4YX7 - chains A and C of the 3 polymer chains in the assembly; structure by X-ray diffraction, 2.00 A resolution.

# Chain A
Name: Surface presentation of antigens protein SpaO
From: Salmonella typhimurium (strain LT2 / SGSC1412 / ATCC 700720)
UniProtKB: P40699 (SPAO_SALTY); residues 5-73 here correspond to UniProt positions 145-213 (UniProt number = residue number + 140)
Amino-acid sequence (73 residues; numbered 1 to 73; the number before each row is that of its first residue):
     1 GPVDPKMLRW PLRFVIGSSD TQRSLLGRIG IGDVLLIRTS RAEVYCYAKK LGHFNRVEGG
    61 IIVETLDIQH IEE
Not modelled in the structure: 1-4, 70-73
Construct notes: expression tag (1-4)

# Chain C
Name: Oxygen-regulated invasion protein OrgB, Endolysin
From: Salmonella typhimurium (strain LT2 / SGSC1412 / ATCC 700720)
Notes: EC 3.2.1.17
UniProtKB: chimeric construct of P0CL45, P00720: residues 5-34 from P0CL45 (ORGB_SALTY) positions 1-30 (UniProt number = residue number - 4); residues 35-197 from P00720 positions 2-164 (UniProt number = residue number - 33)
Amino-acid sequence (197 residues; numbered 1 to 197; the number before each row is that of its first residue):
     1 GPVDMLKNIP IPSPLSPVEG ILIKRKTLER YFSINIFEML RIDEGLRLKI YKNTEGYYTI
    61 GIGHLLTKSP SLNAAKSELD KAIGRNTNGV ITKDEAEKLF NQDVDAAVRG ILRNAKLKPV
   121 YDSLDAVRRA ALINMVFQMG ETGVAGFTNS LRMLQQKRWD EAAVNLAKSR WYNQTPNRAK
   181 RVITTFRTGT WDAYAAA
Not modelled in the structure: 197
Construct notes: expression tag (1-4); conflict Gly45 (Arg12 in P00720), Arg170 (Ile137 in P00720); engineered mutation Asn53 (Asp20 in P00720), Thr87 (Cys54 in P00720), Ala130 (Cys97 in P00720), Ala195 (Lys162 in P00720), Ala196 (Asn163 in P00720), Ala197 (Leu164 in P00720)
UniProt features mapped onto this chain:
  - active site: Glu44 (Proton donor/acceptor)
  - binding site (substrate): Leu65, Phe137, Ser150, Asn165
What the authors report for this chain:
  - mutagenesis - I21D/L22D/I23D: decreased localization

# Interface between chain A and chain C
Contacting residue pairs (27; chain A residue first):
  Thr21(A) with Ile21(C)
  Gln22(A) with Glu19(C)
  Leu25(A) with Val18(C); Glu19(C); Ile21(C), hydrophobic
  Arg28(A) with Lys24(C), hydrogen bond (backbone-side chain)
  Ile31(A) with Arg25(C)
  Gly32(A) with Arg25(C); Leu28(C)
  Asp33(A) with Leu22(C); Ile23(C); Lys24(C), salt bridge; Arg25(C), hydrogen bond (side chain-backbone)
  Val34(A) with Ile9(C), hydrophobic; Ile21(C); Leu22(C); Ile23(C), hydrogen bond (backbone-backbone); Leu28(C), hydrophobic
  Leu35(A) with Ile21(C); Leu22(C), hydrophobic
  Leu36(A) with Pro17(C), hydrophobic; Gly20(C); Ile21(C), hydrogen bond (backbone-backbone); Ile23(C), hydrophobic
  Arg38(A) with Gly20(C), hydrogen bond (side chain-backbone); Ile21(C)
  Arg56(A) with Pro2(C)
Other interface residues (no listed pair), chain A (16 interface residues in all): Ser19, Asp20, Ile29, Gly30
Other interface residues (no listed pair), chain C (13 interface residues in all): Leu15
From the paper, about this interface:
  - interface residues, chain C: Ile21(C), Leu22(C), Ile23(C)
  - hot spots on chain C (mutagenesis) - I21D/L22D/I23D: abolished binding to SpaO

# Summary
16 residues of chain A face 13 of chain C across their interface; the contacts include 5 hydrogen bonds and 1
salt bridge. Among the polar pairs are Asp33(A)-Lys24(C), Arg28(A)-Lys24(C) and Asp33(A)-Arg25(C). From the
paper: I21D/L22D/I23D of chain C reduce localization; interface residues Ile21(C), Leu22(C) and Ile23(C).
Chain A is Surface presentation of antigens protein SpaO and chain C is Oxygen-regulated invasion protein
OrgB, Endolysin, both from Salmonella typhimurium (strain LT2 / SGSC1412 / ATCC 700720); the structure,
Complex of SpaO(SPOA1,2) and OrgB(APAR)::T4lysozyme fusion protein, was determined by X-ray diffraction
together with 4YX1, 4YX5, 4YXA and 4YXB from the same study.
